9FX8 - chains C and I of the 3 polymer chains in the assembly; structure by electron microscopy, 3.60 A resolution.

# Chain C
Molecule: Chaperone protein FimC
Source organism: Escherichia coli
UniProtKB: P31697 (FIMC_ECOLI); residues 1-205 here correspond to UniProt positions 37-241 (UniProt number = residue number + 36)
Sequence (212 residues; each row starts with the number of its first residue; numbering starts at 0):
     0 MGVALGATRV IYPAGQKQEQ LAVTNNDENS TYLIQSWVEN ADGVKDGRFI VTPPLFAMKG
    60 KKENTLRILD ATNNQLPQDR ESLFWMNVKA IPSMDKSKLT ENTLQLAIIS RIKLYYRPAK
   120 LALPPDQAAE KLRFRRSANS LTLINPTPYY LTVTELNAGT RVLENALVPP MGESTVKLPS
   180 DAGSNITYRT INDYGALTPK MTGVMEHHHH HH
Not modelled in the structure: 0, 94-100, 206-211
Differences from the reference sequence: initiating methionine (0); expression tag (206-211)

# Chain I
Molecule: Fimbrin-like protein FimI
Source organism: Escherichia coli
UniProtKB: P39264 (FIMI_ECOLI); residues 1-160 here correspond to UniProt positions 20-179 (UniProt number = residue number + 19)
Sequence (160 residues; row label = number of the first residue in the row):
     1 GNKWNTTLPG GNMQFQGVII AETCRIEAGD KQMTVNMGQI SSNRFHAVGE DSAPVPFVIH
    61 LRECSTVVSE RVGVAFHGVA DGKNPDVLSV GEGPGIATNI GVALFDDEGN LVPINRPPAN
   121 WKRLYSGSTS LHFIAKYRAT GRRVTGGIAN AQAWFSLTYQ
Not modelled in the structure: 1-6, 41-44, 92-94, 122-128, 141-143
Disulfide bonds: Cys24-Cys64

# Chain C / chain I interface
Contacting residue pairs - 76 pairs, chain C then chain I:
  Gly1(C) - Arg25(I)  hydrogen bond (backbone-side chain)
  Gly1(C) - Ile26(I)
  Gly1(C) - Glu27(I)
  Val2(C) - Arg25(I)
  Val2(C) - Ile26(I)
  Ala3(C) - Thr23(I)
  Ala3(C) - Arg25(I)
  Leu4(C) - Glu22(I)
  Leu4(C) - Thr23(I)  hydrogen bond (backbone-side chain)
  Gly5(C) - Ala21(I)
  Gly5(C) - Glu22(I)
  Ala6(C) - Ala21(I)
  Ala6(C) - Thr23(I)
  Thr7(C) - Glu22(I)
  Arg8(C) - Gln160(I)  hydrogen bond (side chain-backbone)
  Thr23(C) - Arg25(I)  hydrogen bond
  Asn25(C) - Arg25(I)  hydrogen bond
  Asn25(C) - Glu27(I)
  Tyr31(C) - Met33(I)
  Trp84(C) - Thr158(I)
  Lys88(C) - Trp154(I)
  Pro91(C) - Gln32(I)
  Pro91(C) - Met33(I)  hydrophobic
  Met93(C) - Gln32(I)
  Met93(C) - Thr34(I)
  Asn101(C) - Asn36(I)
  Asn101(C) - Met37(I)  hydrogen bond (backbone-backbone)
  Asn101(C) - Gly38(I)  hydrogen bond (side chain-backbone)
  Asn101(C) - Gln39(I)
  Asn101(C) - Tyr137(I)
  Asn101(C) - Gly147(I)
  Asn101(C) - Ile148(I)
  Asn101(C) - Ala149(I)  hydrogen bond (side chain-backbone)
  Asn101(C) - Asn150(I)
  Thr102(C) - Thr34(I)
  Thr102(C) - Val35(I)
  Thr102(C) - Met37(I)
  Thr102(C) - Ala149(I)
  Thr102(C) - Asn150(I)  hydrogen bond (backbone-side chain)
  Thr102(C) - Ala151(I)
  Leu103(C) - Met33(I)
  Leu103(C) - Thr34(I)
  Leu103(C) - Val35(I)  hydrogen bond (backbone-backbone)
  Leu103(C) - Ala151(I)
  Gln104(C) - Met33(I)
  Gln104(C) - Thr34(I)
  Gln104(C) - Ala151(I)  hydrogen bond (backbone-backbone)
  Gln104(C) - Gln152(I)
  Gln104(C) - Ala153(I)  hydrogen bond (backbone-backbone)
  Leu105(C) - Met33(I)  hydrogen bond (backbone-backbone)
  Leu105(C) - Phe57(I)  hydrophobic
  Leu105(C) - Ala153(I)
  Ala106(C) - Gln152(I)
  Ala106(C) - Ala153(I)  hydrogen bond (backbone-backbone)
  Ala106(C) - Trp154(I)
  Ala106(C) - Phe155(I)  hydrogen bond (backbone-backbone)
  Ile107(C) - Ile26(I)  hydrophobic
  Ile107(C) - Phe155(I)
  Ile107(C) - Leu157(I)  hydrophobic
  Ile108(C) - Trp154(I)
  Ile108(C) - Phe155(I)  hydrogen bond (backbone-backbone)
  Ile108(C) - Ser156(I)
  Ile108(C) - Leu157(I)  hydrogen bond (backbone-backbone)
  Ser109(C) - Leu157(I)
  Arg110(C) - Leu157(I)  hydrogen bond (backbone-backbone)
  Arg110(C) - Thr158(I)  hydrogen bond
  Arg110(C) - Tyr159(I)  hydrogen bond (backbone-backbone)
  Ile111(C) - Tyr159(I)  hydrophobic
  Lys112(C) - Gln160(I)
  Asn164(C) - Gln160(I)
  Ile190(C) - Gln160(I)
  Tyr193(C) - Val18(I)  hydrophobic
  Tyr193(C) - Ile20(I)  hydrophobic
  Tyr193(C) - Ala21(I)  hydrogen bond (backbone-backbone)
  Leu196(C) - Val67(I)  hydrophobic
  Leu196(C) - Arg71(I)
Other interface residues (no listed pair), chain C (36 interface residues in all): Ile90, Ser92, Thr151, Thr153, Gly194
Other interface residues (no listed pair), chain I (41 interface residues in all): Ile19, Cys24, Ile40, Ile59, Val68, Leu88, Val102
Interface features reported in the paper:
  - residue pairs: Thr23(C)-Arg25(I) (hydrogen bond), Asn25(C)-Arg25(I) (hydrogen bond)

# In short
36 residues of chain C and 41 residues of chain I are in contact; the contacts include 21 hydrogen bonds.
Among the polar pairs are Gly1(C)-Arg25(I), Leu4(C)-Thr23(I) and Arg8(C)-Gln160(I). The authors report
hydrogen bonds between Thr23(C) and Arg25(I) and Asn25(C) and Arg25(I).
Chain C is Chaperone protein FimC and chain I is Fimbrin-like protein FimI, both from Escherichia coli; the
structure, Cryo-EM structure of the FimI-bound type 1 pilus assembly platform complex - Local refinement, was
determined by electron microscopy (same publication as 9FW9, 9FWB, 9FX0, 9FXB, 9FXS and 9FY9).
